PDB entry 6EU1 | electron microscopy, 3.40 A resolution | chains A and H of the 19 polymer chains in the assembly

Chain A:
Molecule: DNA-directed RNA polymerase III subunit RPC1
Source organism: Saccharomyces cerevisiae (strain ATCC 204508 / S288c)
Notes: EC 2.7.7.6
UniProt: P04051 (RPC1_YEAST); residues 1-1460 here = UniProt positions 1-1460
Chain sequence (1460 residues; each row starts with the number of its first residue):
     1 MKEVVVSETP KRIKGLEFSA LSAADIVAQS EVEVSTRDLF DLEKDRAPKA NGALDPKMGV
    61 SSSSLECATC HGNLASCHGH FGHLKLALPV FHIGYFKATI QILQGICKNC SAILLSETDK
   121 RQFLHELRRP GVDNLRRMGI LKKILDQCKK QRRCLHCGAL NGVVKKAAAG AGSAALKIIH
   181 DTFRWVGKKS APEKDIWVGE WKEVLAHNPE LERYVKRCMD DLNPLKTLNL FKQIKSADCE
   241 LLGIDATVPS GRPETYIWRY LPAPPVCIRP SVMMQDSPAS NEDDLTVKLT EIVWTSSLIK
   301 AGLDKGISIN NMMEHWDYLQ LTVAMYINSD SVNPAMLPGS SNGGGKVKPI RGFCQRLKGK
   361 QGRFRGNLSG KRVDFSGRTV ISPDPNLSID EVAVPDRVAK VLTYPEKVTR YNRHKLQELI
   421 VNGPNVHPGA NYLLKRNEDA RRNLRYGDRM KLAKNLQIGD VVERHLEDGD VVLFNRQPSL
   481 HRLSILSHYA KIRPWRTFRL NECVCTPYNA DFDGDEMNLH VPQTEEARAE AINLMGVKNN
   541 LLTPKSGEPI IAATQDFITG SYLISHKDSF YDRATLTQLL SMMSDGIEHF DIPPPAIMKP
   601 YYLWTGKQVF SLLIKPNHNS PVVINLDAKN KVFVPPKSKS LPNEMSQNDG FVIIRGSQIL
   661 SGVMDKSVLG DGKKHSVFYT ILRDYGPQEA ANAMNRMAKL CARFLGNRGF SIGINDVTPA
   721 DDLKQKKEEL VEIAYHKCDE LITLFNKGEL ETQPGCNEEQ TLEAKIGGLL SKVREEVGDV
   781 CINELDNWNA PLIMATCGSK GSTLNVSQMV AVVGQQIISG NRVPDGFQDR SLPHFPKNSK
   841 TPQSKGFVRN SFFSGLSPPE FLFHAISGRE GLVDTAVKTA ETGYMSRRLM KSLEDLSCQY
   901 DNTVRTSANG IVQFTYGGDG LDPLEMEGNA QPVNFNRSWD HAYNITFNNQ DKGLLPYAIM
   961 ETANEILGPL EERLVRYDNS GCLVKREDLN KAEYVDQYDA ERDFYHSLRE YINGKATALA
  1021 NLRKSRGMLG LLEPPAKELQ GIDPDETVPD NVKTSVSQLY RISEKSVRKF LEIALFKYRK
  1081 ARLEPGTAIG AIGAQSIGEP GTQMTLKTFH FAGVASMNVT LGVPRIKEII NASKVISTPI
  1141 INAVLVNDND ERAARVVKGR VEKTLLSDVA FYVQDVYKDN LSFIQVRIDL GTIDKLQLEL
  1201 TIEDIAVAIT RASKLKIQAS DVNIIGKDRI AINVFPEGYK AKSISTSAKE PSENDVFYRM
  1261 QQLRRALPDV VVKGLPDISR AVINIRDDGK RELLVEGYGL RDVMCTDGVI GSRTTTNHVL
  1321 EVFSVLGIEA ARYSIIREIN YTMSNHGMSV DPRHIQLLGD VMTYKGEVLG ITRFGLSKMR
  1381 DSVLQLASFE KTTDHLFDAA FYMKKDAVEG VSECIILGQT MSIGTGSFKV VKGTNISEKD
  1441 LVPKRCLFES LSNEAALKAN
Unresolved in the structure: 1, 170-174, 335-343, 1111-1114, 1453-1460
Metal / ion sites: Zn2+ site 1 near C77 (its only coordinating residue here); Zn2+ site 2 near C107 (its only coordinating residue here); Mg2+: D511, D515

Chain H:
Molecule: DNA-directed RNA polymerases I, II, and III subunit RPABC3
Source organism: Saccharomyces cerevisiae (strain ATCC 204508 / S288c)
UniProt: P20436 (RPAB3_YEAST); residue numbers follow UniProt; this construct covers 1-146
Chain sequence (146 residues; row label = number of the first residue in the row):
     1 MSNTLFDDIF QVSEVDPGRY NKVCRIEAAS TTQDQCKLTL DINVELFPVA AQDSLTVTIA
    61 SSLNLEDTPA NDSSATRSWR PPQAGDRSLA DDYDYVMYGT AYKFEEVSKD LIAVYYSFGG
   121 LLMRLEGNYR NLNNLKQENA YLLIRR

How chain A and chain H interact:
Contacting residue pairs (70):
  H566(A) - R19(H)
  H566(A) - Y20(H)
  K567(A) - Y20(H)  hydrogen bond
  K567(A) - V23(H)
  D568(A) - N21(H)
  D568(A) - K22(H)  hydrogen bond (backbone-side chain)
  F570(A) - N43(H)
  R573(A) - W79(H)
  D591(A) - R77(H)
  I592(A) - S78(H)
  I592(A) - W79(H)  hydrogen bond (backbone-backbone)
  P593(A) - W79(H)
  P594(A) - W79(H)  hydrophobic
  P594(A) - Y98(H)  hydrophobic
  P595(A) - W79(H)
  P595(A) - Y98(H)
  A596(A) - M97(H)
  A596(A) - Y98(H)  hydrogen bond (backbone-backbone)
  I597(A) - L46(H)  hydrophobic
  I597(A) - V96(H)
  I597(A) - M97(H)  hydrophobic
  M598(A) - V96(H)  hydrogen bond (backbone-backbone)
  M598(A) - M97(H)
  M598(A) - Y98(H)  hydrophobic
  M598(A) - Y141(H)  hydrophobic
  K599(A) - S88(H)
  K599(A) - A90(H)
  K599(A) - D91(H)
  P600(A) - L46(H)
  P600(A) - D94(H)
  P600(A) - Y95(H)  hydrophobic
  P600(A) - V96(H)
  Y602(A) - W79(H)  hydrophobic
  Y602(A) - P81(H)  hydrophobic
  T605(A) - G119(H)  hydrogen bond (side chain-backbone)
  K607(A) - G119(H)
  H618(A) - R77(H)
  L641(A) - E105(H)
  L641(A) - Y115(H)
  P642(A) - K103(H)
  P642(A) - Y115(H)
  E644(A) - Y102(H)  hydrogen bond
  E644(A) - L122(H)
  M645(A) - R25(H)
  M645(A) - L122(H)  hydrophobic
  S646(A) - R25(H)
  D649(A) - Y20(H)  hydrogen bond
  I653(A) - Y102(H)  hydrophobic
  L660(A) - T100(H)
  L660(A) - Y102(H)  hydrophobic
  L660(A) - S117(H)
  L660(A) - G120(H)
  S661(A) - L122(H)
  I782(A) - R19(H)
  N783(A) - R19(H)  hydrogen bond (backbone-side chain)
  L785(A) - R19(H)
  N787(A) - R19(H)  hydrogen bond (side chain-backbone)
  N787(A) - Y20(H)
  W788(A) - N21(H)
  Y943(A) - K136(H)  hydrogen bond
  F947(A) - K136(H)
  N949(A) - L135(H)
  L1022(A) - E106(H)
  Q1058(A) - F104(H)
  Q1058(A) - N131(H)  hydrogen bond (side chain-backbone)
  Q1058(A) - N134(H)
  Q1058(A) - L135(H)
  L1059(A) - F104(H)
  L1059(A) - E106(H)
  L1059(A) - I112(H)  hydrophobic
Also at the interface, not in a pair above, chain A (46 interface residues in all): Y601, W604, Q608, Q647, N648, L792, R1026
Also at the interface, not in a pair above, chain H (42 interface residues in all): P82, F118, L121, R124, L132

Summary:
Chain A and chain H form an interface of 46 and 42 residues respectively, with 12 hydrogen bonds. Polar pairs
include K567(A)-Y20(H), D568(A)-K22(H) and T605(A)-G119(H). The Mg2+ site is built by D511(A) and D515(A).
Here chain A is DNA-directed RNA polymerase III subunit RPC1 and chain H is DNA-directed RNA polymerases I,
II, and III subunit RPABC3, both from Saccharomyces cerevisiae (strain ATCC 204508 / S288c). Entry 6EU1 (RNA
Polymerase III - open DNA complex (OC-POL3)) was determined by electron microscopy (same publication as 6EU0,
6EU2 and 6EU3).
